Entry 7PBT (electron microscopy, 3.30 A resolution); this record covers chains C and D of the 9 polymer chains in the assembly.

Chain C (and D):
Molecule: Holliday junction ATP-dependent DNA helicase RuvB
From: Streptococcus thermophilus
Notes: EC 3.6.4.12; chain D of this document is another copy of the same molecule, construct and numbering; everything in this record applies to it too
Reference sequence: A0A2U2MES7 (A0A2U2MES7_STRTR); numbering as in UniProt (aligned over 19-333)
Chain sequence (315 residues; each row starts with the number of its first residue):
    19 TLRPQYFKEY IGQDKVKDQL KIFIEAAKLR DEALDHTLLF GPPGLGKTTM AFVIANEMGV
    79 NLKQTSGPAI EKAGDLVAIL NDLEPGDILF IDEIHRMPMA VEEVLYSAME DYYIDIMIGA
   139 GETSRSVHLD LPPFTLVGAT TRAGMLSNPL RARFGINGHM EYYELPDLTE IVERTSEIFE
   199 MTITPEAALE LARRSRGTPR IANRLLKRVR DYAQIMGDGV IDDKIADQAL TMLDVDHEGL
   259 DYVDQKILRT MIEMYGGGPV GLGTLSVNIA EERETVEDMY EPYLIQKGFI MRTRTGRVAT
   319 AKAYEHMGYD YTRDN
Disordered / not traced: 137-140, 332-333 (chain D: 332-333)
Metal / ion sites: Mg2+: Thr66 (together with ATP-gamma-S)
Small-molecule neighbours: ATP-gamma-S (AGS; phosphothiophosphoric acid-adenylate ester): Leu20, Arg21, Pro22, Tyr28, Ile29, Pro61, Gly62, Leu63, Gly64, Lys65, Thr66, Thr67, Thr159, Tyr181, Ile189, Arg192, Pro217, Arg218, Asn221

Chain C / chain D interface:
Contacting residue pairs (30; chain C residue first):
  Gln37(C) - Met250(D)  hydrogen bond (side chain-backbone)
  Ile40(C) - Ile233(D)  hydrophobic
  Phe41(C) - Arg226(D)
  Ala44(C) - Asp229(D)
  Ala44(C) - Ile233(D)  hydrophobic
  Arg48(C) - Arg228(D)
  Arg48(C) - Asp229(D)  salt bridge
  Arg48(C) - Gln232(D)  hydrogen bond
  Asp53(C) - Arg226(D)  salt bridge
  Phe58(C) - Tyr298(D)
  Glu121(C) - Arg114(D)  salt bridge
  Glu128(C) - Arg218(D)  salt bridge
  Arg160(C) - Glu290(D)  salt bridge
  Ala161(C) - Met297(D)  hydrophobic
  Gly162(C) - Thr293(D)  hydrogen bond (backbone-side chain)
  Gly162(C) - Asp296(D)
  Arg169(C) - Met297(D)
  Ala170(C) - Arg218(D)
  Phe172(C) - Arg222(D)
  Gly173(C) - Arg222(D)
  Gly173(C) - Arg226(D)  hydrogen bond (backbone-side chain)
  His177(C) - Glu289(D)  salt bridge
  Glu179(C) - Tyr260(D)  hydrogen bond
  Ile303(C) - Asn286(D)
  Gln304(C) - Val285(D)  hydrogen bond (side chain-backbone)
  Gln304(C) - Ala288(D)
  Arg310(C) - Tyr273(D)
  Arg310(C) - Gly281(D)
  Arg310(C) - Thr282(D)  hydrogen bond
  Arg312(C) - Thr313(D)
Also at the interface, not in a pair above, chain C (31 interface residues in all): Lys33, Glu43, Leu47, Glu50, Pro60, Thr159, Arg171, Ile174, Tyr180
Also at the interface, not in a pair above, chain D (29 interface residues in all): Lys225, Tyr230, Met234, Leu251, Val261, Glu292

In short:
The interface between chain C and chain D involves 31 residues on one side and 29 on the other, with 7
hydrogen bonds and 6 salt bridges. Polar pairs include Arg48(C)-Asp229(D), Asp53(C)-Arg226(D) and
Glu121(C)-Arg114(D). Ligands of chain C: ATP-gamma-S.
Both chains are Holliday junction ATP-dependent DNA helicase RuvB (Streptococcus thermophilus). Entry 7PBT
(RuvAB branch migration motor complexed to the Holliday junction - RuvB AAA+ state s1 [t1 dataset]) was
determined by electron microscopy together with 7PBL, 7PBM, 7PBN, 7PBO, 7PBP, 7PBQ and 3 further entries from
the same study.
